Entry 4PRH (X-ray diffraction, 2.50 A resolution); this record covers chains A and B of the 5 polymer chains in the assembly.

# Chain A
Molecule: MHC class I antigen
From: Homo sapiens
Reference sequence: C5MK56 (C5MK56_HUMAN); residues 2-275 here correspond to UniProt positions 26-299 (UniProt number = residue number + 24)
Amino-acid sequence (272 residues; row label = number of the first residue in the row; note: 2 numbers in that range are skipped by the numbering (no residue carries them; nothing is unmodelled there)):
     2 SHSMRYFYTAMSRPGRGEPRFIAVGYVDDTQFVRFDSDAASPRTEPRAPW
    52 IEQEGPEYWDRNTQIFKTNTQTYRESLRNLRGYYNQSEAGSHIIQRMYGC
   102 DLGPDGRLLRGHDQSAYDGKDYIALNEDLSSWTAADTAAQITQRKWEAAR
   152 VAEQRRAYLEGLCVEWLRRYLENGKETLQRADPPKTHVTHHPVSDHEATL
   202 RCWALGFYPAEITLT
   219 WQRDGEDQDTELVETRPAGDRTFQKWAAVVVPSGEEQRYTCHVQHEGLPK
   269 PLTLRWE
Unresolved in the structure: 190-200, 219-225, 245-258
Disulfide bonds: C101-C164
What the authors report for this chain:
  - contacts within the chain: Y74-R97 (hydrogen bond), R97-D114 (hydrogen bond)
  - conformationally variable residues (side-chain flip): R97

# Chain B
Molecule: Beta-2-microglobulin
From: Homo sapiens
Reference sequence: P61769 (B2MG_HUMAN); residues 3-99 here correspond to UniProt positions 23-119 (UniProt number = residue number + 20)
Amino-acid sequence (100 residues; numbered 0 to 99; the number before each row is that of its first residue; numbering starts at 0):
     0 MIQRTPKIQVYSRHPAENGKSNFLNCYVSGFHPSDIEVDLLKNGERLEKV
    50 EHSDLSFSKDWSFYLLYYTEFTPTEKDEYACRVNHVTLSQPKIVKWDRDM
Unresolved in the structure: 0-2, 71-81
Differences from the reference sequence: expression tag (0-2); conflict L46 (Ile66 in P61769)
Curated features (UniProtKB/Swiss-Prot):
  - glycosylation (N-linked (Glc) (glycation) lysine): K19, K41, K48, K58, K91, K94

# Chain A / chain B interface
Pairs across the interface - 52 pairs, chain A then chain B:
  F8(A) - F56(B)  hydrophobic
  Y9(A) - F56(B)
  T10(A) - F56(B)
  T10(A) - F62(B)
  M12(A) - S33(B)
  Y27(A) - S55(B)  hydrogen bond
  Y27(A) - Y63(B)  hydrogen bond
  Q32(A) - D53(B)
  R35(A) - D53(B)  salt bridge
  R35(A) - L54(B)
  R48(A) - D53(B)  salt bridge
  I94(A) - H31(B)
  I94(A) - F62(B)  hydrophobic
  Q96(A) - H31(B)
  Q96(A) - F56(B)
  Q96(A) - W60(B)  hydrogen bond (side chain-backbone)
  Q96(A) - F62(B)
  R97(A) - F56(B)
  M98(A) - K58(B)
  M98(A) - W60(B)  hydrophobic
  Q115(A) - W60(B)
  S116(A) - W60(B)
  A117(A) - W60(B)  hydrophobic
  D119(A) - H31(B)
  G120(A) - R3(B)  hydrogen bond (backbone-side chain)
  G120(A) - H31(B)
  G120(A) - W60(B)
  D122(A) - W60(B)  hydrogen bond
  R202(A) - D98(B)  hydrogen bond (side chain-backbone)
  R202(A) - M99(B)
  W204(A) - D98(B)
  W204(A) - M99(B)
  V231(A) - Q8(B)
  E232(A) - K6(B)  salt bridge
  E232(A) - Q8(B)
  E232(A) - Y26(B)
  E232(A) - S28(B)  hydrogen bond
  R234(A) - Q8(B)  hydrogen bond
  R234(A) - Y10(B)
  R234(A) - M99(B)
  P235(A) - Y10(B)  hydrogen bond (backbone-side chain)
  P235(A) - Y26(B)
  P235(A) - L65(B)  hydrophobic
  A236(A) - R12(B)
  A236(A) - N24(B)  hydrogen bond (backbone-side chain)
  G237(A) - R12(B)
  D238(A) - R12(B)  salt bridge
  D238(A) - H13(B)  salt bridge
  Q242(A) - Y10(B)
  Q242(A) - S11(B)
  Q242(A) - R12(B)
  W244(A) - M99(B)  hydrogen bond (side chain-backbone)
Interface residues without a listed pair, chain A (32 interface residues in all): V25, L206, T233
Interface residues without a listed pair, chain B (26 interface residues in all): P14, D34, S57

# Overview
32 residues of chain A and 26 residues of chain B are in contact, with 11 hydrogen bonds and 5 salt bridges.
Polar pairs include R35(A)-D53(B), R48(A)-D53(B) and E232(A)-K6(B). The paper reports conformational
variability at R97(A); contacts within the chain involving Y74(A), R97(A) and D114(A).
Here chain A is MHC class I antigen and chain B is Beta-2-microglobulin, both from Homo sapiens. Entry 4PRH
(Crystal structure of TK3 TCR-HLA-B*35:08-HPVG-D5 complex) was determined by X-ray diffraction (same
publication as 4PR5, 4PRA, 4PRB, 4PRD, 4PRE, 4PRI, 4PRN and 4PRP).
